PDB entry 9G3K | X-ray diffraction, 1.55 A resolution | chains C and D of the 4 polymer chains in the assembly

[Chain C (and D)]
Molecule: Fucose-binding lectin PA-IIL
Organism: Pseudomonas aeruginosa PAO1
Notes: chain D of this document is another copy of the same molecule, construct and numbering; everything in this record applies to it too
UniProtKB: Q9HYN5 (Q9HYN5_PSEAE); residues 1-114 here correspond to UniProt positions 2-115 (UniProt number = residue number + 1)
Amino-acid sequence (114 residues; each row starts with the number of its first residue):
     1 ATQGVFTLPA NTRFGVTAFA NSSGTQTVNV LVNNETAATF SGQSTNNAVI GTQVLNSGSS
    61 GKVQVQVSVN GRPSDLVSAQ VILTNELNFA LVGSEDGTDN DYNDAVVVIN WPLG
Ion coordination: Ca2+ site 1: Asn21, Asp101, Asn103, Asp104 (shared with Gly114(D) of chain D); Ca2+ site 2: Glu95, Asp99, Asp101, Asp104; Ca2+ site 3: Gly114 (together with R7E) (shared with Asn21(D), Asp101(D), Asn103(D), Asp104(D) of chain D)
From the paper describing this entry:
  - binding site for the ligand R7E: Ser22, Ser23, Gly24, Ser41, Thr45, Val69, Asn70, Asp96, Thr98

[Chain C / chain D interface]
Pairs across the interface - 57 pairs, chain C then chain D:
  Arg13(C) - Thr45(D)  hydrogen bond (side chain-backbone)
  Arg13(C) - Asn46(D)  hydrogen bond
  Gly15(C) - Asn47(D)
  Thr17(C) - Phe19(D)
  Phe19(C) - Thr17(D)
  Asn21(C) - Leu113(D)
  Asn21(C) - Gly114(D)  hydrogen bond (side chain-backbone)
  Thr45(C) - Arg13(D)  hydrogen bond (backbone-side chain)
  Thr45(C) - Gly114(D)
  Asn46(C) - Arg13(D)  hydrogen bond
  Asn46(C) - Val54(D)
  Asn47(C) - Gly15(D)
  Asn47(C) - Asn110(D)  hydrogen bond
  Asn47(C) - Leu113(D)
  Val49(C) - Thr52(D)
  Thr52(C) - Val49(D)
  Val54(C) - Asn46(D)
  Val77(C) - Leu83(D)  hydrophobic
  Val77(C) - Thr84(D)
  Ser78(C) - Leu83(D)
  Ala79(C) - Leu83(D)  hydrophobic
  Val81(C) - Val81(D)  hydrophobic
  Val81(C) - Leu91(D)  hydrophobic
  Leu83(C) - Val77(D)  hydrophobic
  Leu83(C) - Ser78(D)
  Leu83(C) - Ala79(D)  hydrophobic
  Thr84(C) - Val77(D)
  Thr84(C) - Tyr102(D)
  Glu86(C) - Asn100(D)
  Glu86(C) - Asp101(D)
  Leu87(C) - Gly93(D)
  Leu87(C) - Asp101(D)
  Leu87(C) - Tyr102(D)
  Leu87(C) - Asn103(D)
  Phe89(C) - Leu91(D)  hydrophobic
  Phe89(C) - Val106(D)  hydrophobic
  Leu91(C) - Phe89(D)  hydrophobic
  Gly93(C) - Leu87(D)
  Asn100(C) - Glu86(D)
  Asp101(C) - Gly114(D)
  Tyr102(C) - Thr84(D)
  Tyr102(C) - Leu87(D)
  Asn103(C) - Leu87(D)
  Asn103(C) - Pro112(D)  hydrogen bond (side chain-backbone)
  Asn103(C) - Leu113(D)
  Asn103(C) - Gly114(D)  hydrogen bond (side chain-backbone)
  Val106(C) - Phe89(D)  hydrophobic
  Val108(C) - Phe89(D)  hydrophobic
  Asn110(C) - Asn47(D)  hydrogen bond
  Pro112(C) - Asn103(D)  hydrogen bond (backbone-side chain)
  Leu113(C) - Asn21(D)
  Leu113(C) - Asn47(D)
  Leu113(C) - Asn103(D)
  Gly114(C) - Asn21(D)  hydrogen bond (backbone-side chain)
  Gly114(C) - Thr45(D)
  Gly114(C) - Asp101(D)
  Gly114(C) - Asn103(D)  hydrogen bond (backbone-side chain)
Other interface residues (no listed pair), chain C (33 interface residues in all): Val92
Other interface residues (no listed pair), chain D (34 interface residues in all): Ser22, Val92, Val108

[In short]
Chain C and chain D form an interface of 33 and 34 residues respectively; the contacts include 12 hydrogen
bonds. Polar contacts include Arg13(C)-Thr45(D), Arg13(C)-Asn46(D) and Asn21(C)-Gly114(D). Asn21(C),
Asp101(C), Asn103(C) and Asp104(C) coordinate Ca2+ site 1. The paper reports a binding site for the ligand R7E
at Ser22(C), Ser23(C) and Gly24(C) among others.
Chain C and chain D are both Fucose-binding lectin PA-IIL (Pseudomonas aeruginosa PAO1); the structure, LecB
from PA01 in complex with synthetic beta - fucosylamide, was determined by X-ray diffraction, deposited
together with 9G3L and 9H0Q.
